PDB entry 9IMO | X-ray diffraction, 2.75 A resolution | chains D and E of the 6 polymer chains in the assembly

# Chain D
Molecule: Tubulin beta chain
From: Sus scrofa
UniProt: P02554 (TBB_PIG); the author numbering skips numbers that UniProt does not, so the offset changes along the chain: 1-358 = UniProt 1-358; 367-439 = UniProt 359-431
Amino-acid sequence (431 residues; row label = number of the first residue in the row; note: 8 numbers in that range are skipped by the numbering (no residue carries them; nothing is unmodelled there)):
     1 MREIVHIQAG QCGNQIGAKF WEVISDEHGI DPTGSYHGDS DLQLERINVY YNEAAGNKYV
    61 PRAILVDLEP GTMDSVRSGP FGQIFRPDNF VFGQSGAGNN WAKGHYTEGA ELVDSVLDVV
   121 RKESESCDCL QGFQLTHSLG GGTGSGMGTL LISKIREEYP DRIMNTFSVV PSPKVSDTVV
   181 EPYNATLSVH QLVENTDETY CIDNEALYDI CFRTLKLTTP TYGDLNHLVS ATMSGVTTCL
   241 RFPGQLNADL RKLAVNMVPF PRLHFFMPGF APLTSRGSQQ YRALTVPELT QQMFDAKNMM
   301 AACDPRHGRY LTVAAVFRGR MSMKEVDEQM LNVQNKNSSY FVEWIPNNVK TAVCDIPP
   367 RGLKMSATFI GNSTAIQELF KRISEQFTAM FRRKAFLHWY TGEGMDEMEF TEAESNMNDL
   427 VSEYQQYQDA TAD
Unresolved in the structure: 274-283
Small-molecule neighbours:
  - A1L2T (N4-(1,3-benzodioxol-5-ylmethyl)-6-(1H-indol-4-yl)pyrimidine-2,4-diamine): Ile4, Tyr50, Gln134, Asn165, Phe167, Glu198, Tyr200, Val236, Thr237, Cys239, Leu240, Leu246, Leu250, Leu253, Ala254, Asn256, Met257, Phe266, Ala314, Val316, Lys350, Ala352, Ile376
  - GDP (guanosine-5'-diphosphate): Gly10, Gln11, Cys12, Gln15, Ile16, Asp67, Asn99, Ser138, Gly140, Gly141, Gly142, Thr143, Gly144, Val169, Pro171, Val175, Ser176, Asn204, Leu207, Tyr222, Leu225, Asn226
Swiss-Prot annotation at these positions:
  - motif: Met1 to Ile4 (MREI motif)
  - binding site (GTP): Gln11, Glu69, Ser138, Gly142, Thr143, Gly144, Asn204, Asn226
  - binding site (Mg(2+)): Glu69
  - modified residue: Ser40 (Phosphoserine), Lys58 (N6-acetyllysine), Ser172 (Phosphoserine), Thr285 (Phosphothreonine), Thr290 (Phosphothreonine), Arg318 (Omega-N-methylarginine)
  - cross-link (Glycyl lysine isopeptide (Lys-Gly)): Lys58 (interchain with G-Cter in ubiquitin), Lys324 (interchain with G-Cter in ubiquitin)

# Chain E
Molecule: Stathmin-4
From: Rattus norvegicus
UniProt: P63043 (STMN4_RAT); residues -43 to 145 here correspond to UniProt positions 1-189 (UniProt number = residue number + 44)
Amino-acid sequence (189 residues; each row starts with the number of its first residue; numbers below 1 keep their minus sign (Met-43 is residue -43)):
   -43 MTLAAYKEKM KELPLVSLFC SCFLSDPLNK SSYKYEADTV DLNWCVISDM EVIELNKCTS
    17 GQSFEVILKP PSFDGVPEFN ASLPRRRDPS LEEIQKKLEA AEERRKYQEA ELLKHLAEKR
    77 EHEREVIQKA IEENNNFIKM AKEKLAQKME SNKENREAHL AAMLERLQEK DKHAEEVRKN
   137 KELKEEASR
Unresolved in the structure: -43 to 5, 29-43, 142-145
Small-molecule neighbours: A1L2T (N4-(1,3-benzodioxol-5-ylmethyl)-6-(1H-indol-4-yl)pyrimidine-2,4-diamine): Arg61, Gln64, Glu65, Glu67, Leu68, His71
Swiss-Prot annotation at these positions:
  - modified residue: Ser46 (Phosphoserine)
  - lipidation (S-palmitoyl cysteine): Cys-24, Cys-22

# How chain D and chain E interact
Pairs across the interface (17; chain D residue first):
  Tyr106(D) with His129(E), hydrogen bond; Ala130(E), hydrophobic; Val133(E), hydrophobic; Arg134(E)
  Ala110(D) with Arg134(E)
  Ser153(D) with Leu123(E); Lys126(E)
  Lys154(D) with Asp127(E), salt bridge
  Arg156(D) with Met119(E)
  Glu157(D) with Leu123(E)
  Gln191(D) with Lys126(E), hydrogen bond
  Thr407(D) with Lys140(E)
  Glu409(D) with Val133(E); Lys137(E)
  Gly410(D) with Val133(E); Asn136(E)
  Glu415(D) with His129(E), salt bridge
Other interface residues (no listed pair), chain D (13 interface residues in all): Gly408, Met411
Other interface residues (no listed pair), chain E (12 interface residues in all): Leu120

# Overview
The interface between chain D and chain E involves 13 residues on one side and 12 on the other, with 2
hydrogen bonds and 2 salt bridges. Polar contacts include Lys154(D)-Asp127(E), Glu415(D)-His129(E) and
Tyr106(D)-His129(E). Bound to chain D: compound A1L2T and GDP.
Chain D is Tubulin beta chain (Sus scrofa) and chain E is Stathmin-4 (Rattus norvegicus); the structure,
Crystal structure of Tubulin-RB3-TTL-Y12, was determined by X-ray diffraction together with 9IM5 from the same
study.
